PDB entry 7PH9 | electron microscopy, 8.70 A resolution (very low resolution: no residue pairs are listed; an interface is given only as per-side residue counts) | chains p and 3 of the 53 polymer chains in the assembly

Chain p:
Protein: 50S ribosomal protein L20
From: Mycoplasma pneumoniae M129
Reference sequence: P78023 (RL20_MYCPN); residues 1-127 here = UniProt positions 1-127
Chain sequence (127 residues; row label = number of the first residue in the row):
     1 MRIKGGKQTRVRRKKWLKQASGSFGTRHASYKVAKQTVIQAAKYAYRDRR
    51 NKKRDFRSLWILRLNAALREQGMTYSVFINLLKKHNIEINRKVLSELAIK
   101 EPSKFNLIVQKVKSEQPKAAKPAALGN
Disordered / not traced: 115-127

Chain 3:
Molecule: 23S ribosomal RNA
From: Mycoplasma pneumoniae M129
Sequence (2907 nucleotides; each row starts with the number of its first residue):
     1 UACAAUAAGUUACUAAGGGCUUAUGGUGGAUGCCUUGGCACUAAUAGGCG
    51 AUGAAGGACGUGUUAACCUGCGAUAAGCUUCGGGUAGGUGGUAAGAACCU
   101 CAGAUCCGGAGAUUUCCGAAUGGAGCAAUCCGGUAGUUGGAAACAGCUAU
   151 CAUUAAUUGAUGAAUAAAUAGUCAAUUAAAGCAAUACGUGGUGAAGUGAA
   201 ACAUCUCAGUAGCCACAGGAAAAGAAAACGAAUGUGAUUCCGUGUGUAGU
   251 GGCGAGCGAAAGCGGAACAGGCCAAACUUAUCAUUAGAUAGGGGUUGUAG
   301 GGCUUGCAAUGUGGACUUGAAAACGAUAGAAGAAGCUGUUGGAAAGCAGC
   351 GCGCAAAAGGGUGAUAGCCCCGUAUUUGAAAUUGUUUUCAUACCUAGCGA
   401 GAUCCCUGAGUAGCUCGGAAAACGUUAUUUUGAGUGAAUCUGCCCAGACC
   451 AUUGGGUAAGCCUAAAUACUAAUUAGUGACCGAUAGCGAAACAGUACCGU
   501 GAGGGAAAGGUGAAAAGAACCCAGAGAUGGGAGUGAAAUAGAUUCUGAAA
   551 CCAUAUGCCUACAACGUGUCAGAGCACAUUAAUGUGUGAUGGCGUGCGUU
   601 UUGAAGUAUGAGCCGGCGAGUUAUGAUAGCAAGCGUUAGUUAACCAGGAG
   651 AUGGGGAGCUGUAGCGAAAGCGAGUUUUAAAAGAGCGUUUGUUUGUUAUU
   701 AUAGACCCGAAACGGGUUGAGCUAGUCAUGAGCAGGUUGAAGGUUGAGUA
   751 ACAUCAACUGGAGGACCGAACCGACUCUCGUUGAAACGAUAGCGGAUGAC
   801 UUGUGAUUAGGGGUGAAAUUCCAAUCGAAAUCCGUGAUAGCUGGUUCUCG
   851 UCGAAAUAGCUUUAAGGCUAGCGUGAGAUCACAAAUAAGUGGAGGUAAAG
   901 CUACUGAAUGUAUGAUGGCGCCACCUAGGCGUACUGAAUACAAUUAAACU
   951 CUGAAUGCCAUUUAUUUUAUUCUCGCAGUCAGACAGUGGGGGAUAAGCUU
  1001 CAUUGUCAAGAGGGGAAGAGCCCAGAUCAUUAAAUAAGGUCCCCAAAAUA
  1051 UACUAAGUGGAAAAGGAUGUGAAAGUGCUAAAACAGCAAGGAUGUUGGCU
  1101 UAGAAGCAGCCAUCGUUUAAAGAGUGCGUAACAGCUCACUUGUCGAGUGU
  1151 UUUUGCGCCGAAGAUGUAACGGGGCUAAGUAUAUUACCGAAUUUAUGGAU
  1201 AAGAUUUAUAUCUUGUGGUAGACGAGCGUUGUAUUGGAGUUGAAGUCAAA
  1251 GCGUGAGCAUUGGUGGAUCCAAUACAAGUGAGAAUGCCGGCAUGAGUAAC
  1301 GCUUGGGAGUGAGAAUCUCCCAAACCGAUUGACUAAGGUUUCCUGGACCA
  1351 GGGUCGUCCUUCCAGGGUUAGUCUGGACCUAAGCUGAGGCUGAAAAGCGU
  1401 AGGCGAUGGACAACAGGUUAAUAUUCCUGUACUUACAGUUAGACUGAUGG
  1451 AGUGACAAAGAAGGUUUUCCACCCCCAUAAUUGGAUUUGGGGAUAAAUCA
  1501 UAAGGUGGUACAAUAGGCAAAUCCGUUGUGCAUAACAUUGAGUGAUGAUG
  1551 UCGAGUGAAUGAGUGAUCAAGUAGCGAAGGUGGUAUUAAUCAUGCUUUCA
  1601 AGAAAAGCUUCUAGGGUUAAUCUAGCUGUAACCAGUACCGAGAACGAACA
  1651 CACGUAGUCAAGGAGAGGAUCCUAAGGUUAGCGAGUGAACUAUAGCCAAG
  1701 GAACUCUGCAAAUUAACCCCGUAAGUUAGCGAGAAGGGGUGCUUAUGUAA
  1751 AAGUAAGCCGCAGUGAAGAACGAGGGGGGACUGUUUAACUAAAACACAAC
  1801 UCUAUGCCAAACCGUAAGGUGAUGUAUAUGGGGUGACACCUGCCCAGUGC
  1851 UGGAAGGUUAAAGAAGGAGGUUAGCGCAAGCGAAGCUUUUAACUGAAGCC
  1901 CCAGUGAACGGCGGCCGUAACUAUAACGGUCCUAAGGUAGCGAAAUUCCU
  1951 AGUCGGGUAAAUUCCGUCCCGCUUGAAUGGUGUAACCAUCUCUUGACUGU
  2001 CUCGGCUAUAGACUCGGUGAAAUCCAGGUACGGGUGAAGACACCCGUUAG
  2051 GCGCAACGGGACGGAAAGACCCCGUGAAGCUUUACUGUAGCUUAAUAUUG
  2101 AUCAGGACAUUAUCAUGUAGAGAAUAGGUAGGAGCAAUCGAUGCAAGUUC
  2151 GCUAGGACUUGUUGAUGCGAAAGGUGGAAUACUACCCUUGGUUGUGUGCU
  2201 GUUCUAAUUGGUAACUGUUAUCCAGUUUCAAGACAGUGUUAGGUGGGCAG
  2251 UUUGACUGGGGCGGUCGCCUCCUAAAAGGUAACGGAGGCGUACAAAGGUA
  2301 CCUUCAGUACGGUUGGAAAUCGUAUGUAGAGUGUAAUGGUGUAAGGGUGC
  2351 UUGACUGUGAGACAUACAGGUCGAACAGGUGAGAAAUCAGGUCAUAGUGA
  2401 UCCGGUGGUCCAGUAUGGAAUGGCCAUCGCUCAACGGAUAAAAGCUACUC
  2451 CGGGGAUAACAGGCUGAUACUGCCCAAGAGUUCAUAUCGACGGCAGUGUU
  2501 UGGCACCUCGAUGUCGACUCAUCUCAUCCUCGAGCUGAAGCAGGUUCGAA
  2551 GGGUUCGGCUGUUCGCCGAUUAAAGAGAUACGUGAGUUGGGUUCAAACCG
  2601 UCGUGAGACAGGUUGGUCCCUAUCUAUUGUGCCCGUAGGAAGAUUGAAGA
  2651 GUGUUGCUUCUAGUACGAGAGGACCGAAGCGAGGACACCUCUUAUGCUCC
  2701 AGUUGUAGCGCCAGCUGCACCGCUGGGUAGUAACGUGUCUAUUAGAUAAA
  2751 CGCUGAAAGCAUCUAAGUGUGAAACUAUCUCAAAGAUUAAUCUUCCCAUU
  2801 UCGCAAGAAAGUAAGAGCCGUCAAAGACGAUGACGUUGAUAGGUUACAGG
  2851 UGUAAGCAUAGUGAUAUGUUGAGCUGAGUAAUACUAAUUGCUCGAGGACU
  2901 UAUUGGA
Disordered / not traced: 1-7, 923-927, 1560-1569, 2901-2907

How chain p and chain 3 interact:
At this resolution (9 A) residue pairs are not listed: 60 residues of chain p and 65 of chain 3 lie at the interface.

In short:
60 residues of chain p and 65 residues of chain 3 are in contact.
Here chain p is 50S ribosomal protein L20 and chain 3 is 23S ribosomal RNA, both from Mycoplasma pneumoniae
M129. Entry 7PH9 (70S ribosome with P-site tRNA in chloramphenicol-treated Mycoplasma pneumoniae cells) was
determined by electron microscopy (same publication as 7OOC, 7OOD, 7P6Z, 7PAH, 7PAI, 7PAJ and 23 further
entries).
